Entry 6OSY (electron microscopy, 4.30 A resolution (low resolution: residue-level contacts below are approximate; hydrogen-bond / salt-bridge calls are withheld)); this record covers chains 2 and A of the 24 polymer chains in the assembly.

Chain 2:
Name: BG505 gp120
From: Human immunodeficiency virus 1
UniProt: Q2N0S6 (Q2N0S6_9HIV1); the construct lacks a stretch of the UniProt sequence and is renumbered around it, so the offset changes along the chain: 31-141 = UniProt 30-140; 150-185 = UniProt 141-176; 187-309 = UniProt 186-308; 312-321 = UniProt 309-318; 2 more segments
Amino-acid sequence (480 residues; each row starts with the number of its first residue; note: 12 numbers in that range are skipped by the numbering (no residue carries them; nothing is unmodelled there); a row labelled like 185A-185I holds insertion residues (185A, then the next letters in order)):
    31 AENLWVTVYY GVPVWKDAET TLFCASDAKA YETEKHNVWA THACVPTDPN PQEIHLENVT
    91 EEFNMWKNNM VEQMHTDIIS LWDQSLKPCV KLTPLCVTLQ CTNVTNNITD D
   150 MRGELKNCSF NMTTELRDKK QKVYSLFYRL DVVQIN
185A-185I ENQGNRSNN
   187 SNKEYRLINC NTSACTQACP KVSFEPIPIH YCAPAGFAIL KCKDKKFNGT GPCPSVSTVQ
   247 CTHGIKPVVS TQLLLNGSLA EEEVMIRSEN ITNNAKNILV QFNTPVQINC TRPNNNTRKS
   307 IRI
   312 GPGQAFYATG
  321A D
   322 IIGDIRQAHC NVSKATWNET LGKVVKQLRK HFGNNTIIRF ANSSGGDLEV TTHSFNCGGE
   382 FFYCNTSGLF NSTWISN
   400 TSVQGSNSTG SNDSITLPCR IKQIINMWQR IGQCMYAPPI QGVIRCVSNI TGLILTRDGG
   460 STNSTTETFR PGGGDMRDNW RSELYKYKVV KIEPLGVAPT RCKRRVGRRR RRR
Unresolved in the structure: 185A-185I, 400-410, 506-512
Disulfides: Cys54-Cys74, Cys119-Cys205, Cys126-Cys196, Cys131-Cys157, Cys201-Cys433, Cys218-Cys247, Cys228-Cys239, Cys296-Cys331, Cys378-Cys445, Cys385-Cys418
Covalently attached groups: N-acetylglucosamine (NAG) linked to Asn88, Asn133, Asn156, Asn160, Asn197, Asn234, Asn262, Asn295, Asn301, Asn355, Asn363, Asn386, Asn392, Asn448; glycan linked to Asn137, Asn276, Asn332
Construct notes: conflict Cys201 (Ile200 in Q2N0S6), Asn332 (Thr330 in Q2N0S6), Cys433 (Ala430 in Q2N0S6), Cys501 (Ala498 in Q2N0S6), Gly506 (Val503 in Q2N0S6), Arg507 (Gly504 in Q2N0S6), Arg509 (Glu506 in Q2N0S6), Arg510 (Lys507 in Q2N0S6); expression tag (512)

Chain A:
Name: BG505 gp41
From: Human immunodeficiency virus 1
Amino-acid sequence (153 residues; numbered 512 to 664; the number before each row is that of its first residue):
   512 AVGIGAVFLG FLGAAGSTMG AASMTLTVQA RNLLSGIVQQ QSNLLRAPEA QQHLLKLTVW
   572 GIKQLQARVL AVERYLRDQQ LLGIWGCSGK LICCTNVPWN SSWSNRNLSE IWDNMTWLQW
   632 DKEISNYTQI IYGLLEESQN QQEKNEQDLL ALD
Unresolved in the structure: 548-568
Disulfides: Cys598-Cys604
Covalently attached groups: N-acetylglucosamine (NAG) linked to Asn611, Asn637

Interface between chain 2 and chain A:
Contacting residue pairs - 66 pairs, chain 2 then chain A:
  Leu34(2) with Pro609(A); Trp610(A)
  Trp35(2) with Val608(A); Pro609(A); Trp610(A)
  Val36(2) with Thr606(A); Val608(A); Trp610(A)
  Thr37(2) with Cys604(A); Cys605(A)
  Val38(2) with Leu593(A); Cys604(A)
  Tyr39(2) with Ile603(A); Trp623(A); Trp628(A)
  Tyr40(2) with Leu537(A); Tyr586(A); Leu602(A)
  Gly41(2) with Leu537(A); Gln540(A)
  Val42(2) with Trp628(A)
  Pro43(2) with Gln540(A)
  Val44(2) with Trp628(A); Asp632(A)
  Trp45(2) with Leu629(A)
  Phe53(2) with Gln575(A)
  Cys54(2) with Trp571(A)
  Ile84(2) with Phe519(A); Phe522(A)
  Leu86(2) with Leu523(A)
  Glu87(2) with Gly527(A)
  Val89(2) with Gly527(A); Leu629(A)
  Asp107(2) with Trp571(A)
  Leu111(2) with Trp571(A)
  Ala221(2) with Leu545(A); Ser546(A); Gly547(A); Ala582(A)
  Gly222(2) with Leu544(A)
  Ala224(2) with Leu523(A)
  Thr244(2) with Phe522(A)
  Lys490(2) with Arg585(A)
  Ile491(2) with Leu523(A)
  Leu494(2) with Asp589(A); Trp596(A); Tyr643(A)
  Val496(2) with Trp631(A); Ile642(A); Tyr643(A)
  Ala497(2) with Trp628(A); Trp631(A)
  Pro498(2) with Trp610(A); Ile622(A); Trp623(A); Trp631(A)
  Arg500(2) with Leu619(A)
  Cys501(2) with Cys605(A)
  Lys502(2) with Cys605(A); Asn607(A)
  Arg503(2) with Gly597(A); Cys605(A); Thr606(A); Asn607(A); Gln650(A); Gln653(A)
Also at the interface, not in a pair above, chain 2 (42 interface residues in all): Asn33, Thr51, Leu52, Cys74, Asn88, Pro220, Pro493, Val505
Also at the interface, not in a pair above, chain A (48 interface residues in all): Gly521, Gly524, Ala526, Met530, Ala541, Asn543, Ala578, Cys598, Leu646

Overview:
Chain 2 and chain A form an interface of 42 and 48 residues respectively. N-acetylglucosamine is covalently
linked to Asn88(2), Asn133(2), Asn156(2), Asn160(2), Asn197(2) and Asn234(2) and 8 more. N-acetylglucosamine
is covalently linked to Asn611(A) and Asn637(A).
Here chain 2 is BG505 gp120 and chain A is BG505 gp41, both from Human immunodeficiency virus 1. Entry 6OSY
(Cryo-EM structure of vaccine-elicited antibody 0PV-a.01 in complex with HIV-1 Env BG505 DS-SOSIP and
antibodies VRC03 ...) was determined by electron microscopy, deposited together with 6MPH, 6MQC, 6MQE, 6MQM,
6MQR, 6N16 and 4 further entries.
